6J2G - chains A and C of the 3 polymer chains in the assembly; structure by X-ray diffraction, 2.41 A resolution.

== Chain A ==
Molecule: Ptal-N*01:01
Organism: Pteropus alecto
UniProt: A0A125R585 (A0A125R585_PTEAL); residues 1-277 here correspond to UniProt positions 25-301 (UniProt number = residue number + 24)
Chain sequence (277 residues; each row starts with the number of its first residue):
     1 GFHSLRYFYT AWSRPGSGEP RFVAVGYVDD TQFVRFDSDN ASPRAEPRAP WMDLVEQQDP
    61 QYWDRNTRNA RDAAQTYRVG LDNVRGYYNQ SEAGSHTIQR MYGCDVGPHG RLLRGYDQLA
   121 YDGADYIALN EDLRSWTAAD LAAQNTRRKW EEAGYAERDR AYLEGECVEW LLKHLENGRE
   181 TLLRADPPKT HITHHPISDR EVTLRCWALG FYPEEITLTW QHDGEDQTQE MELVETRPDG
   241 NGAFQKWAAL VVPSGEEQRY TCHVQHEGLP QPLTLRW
Disulfides: Cys-104/Cys-167, Cys-206/Cys-262
What the authors report for this chain:
  - contacts within the chain: Asp-59/Arg-65 (hydrogen bond)

== Chain C ==
Molecule: Ebov-NP2
Chain sequence (11 residues; row label = number of the first residue in the row):
     1 DFQESADSFL L

== How chain A and chain C interact ==
Pairs across the interface (32; chain A residue first):
  Tyr-7(A) with Asp-1(C), hydrogen bond (side chain-backbone); Phe-2(C)
  Tyr-9(A) with Phe-2(C)
  Ala-24(A) with Phe-2(C), hydrophobic
  Tyr-62(A) with Asp-1(C)
  Arg-65(A) with Asp-1(C), salt bridge
  Asn-66(A) with Asp-1(C), hydrogen bond; Phe-2(C), hydrogen bond (side chain-backbone)
  Asn-69(A) with Phe-2(C), hydrogen bond (side chain-backbone); Gln-3(C); Glu-4(C); Ser-5(C)
  Asp-72(A) with Ser-5(C)
  Thr-76(A) with Ala-6(C); Phe-9(C)
  Val-79(A) with Leu-10(C), hydrophobic
  Asn-83(A) with Leu-10(C); Leu-11(C)
  Tyr-87(A) with Leu-11(C), hydrogen bond (side chain-backbone)
  Arg-100(A) with Gln-3(C)
  Tyr-102(A) with Phe-2(C); Gln-3(C), hydrogen bond (side chain-backbone)
  Thr-146(A) with Leu-11(C), hydrogen bond (side chain-backbone)
  Lys-149(A) with Leu-10(C); Leu-11(C), hydrogen bond (side chain-backbone)
  Ala-153(A) with Phe-9(C), hydrophobic
  Tyr-155(A) with Gln-3(C), hydrogen bond
  Arg-158(A) with Phe-9(C)
  Asp-159(A) with Gln-3(C)
  Tyr-162(A) with Asp-1(C), hydrogen bond (side chain-backbone); Gln-3(C)
  Trp-170(A) with Asp-1(C)
Interface residues without a listed pair, chain A (35 interface residues in all): Val-34, Phe-36, Ala-45, Ala-70, Ala-73, Tyr-77, Gly-80, Val-84, Ile-98, Leu-119, Tyr-126, Asn-145, Trp-150
Interface residues without a listed pair, chain C (11 interface residues in all): Asp-7, Ser-8
From the paper, about this interface:
  - specific contacts: Arg-65(A)/Asp-1(C) (hydrogen bond)

== Summary ==
The interface between chain A and chain C involves 35 residues on one side and 11 on the other; the contacts
include 10 hydrogen bonds and 1 salt bridge. Polar contacts include Arg-65(A)/Asp-1(C), Tyr-7(A)/Asp-1(C) and
Asn-66(A)/Asp-1(C). The paper describes a hydrogen bond between Arg-65(A) and Asp-1(C). From the paper:
contacts within the chain involving Asp-59(A) and Arg-65(A).
Chain A is Ptal-N*01:01 (Pteropus alecto) and chain C is Ebov-NP2; the structure, Crystal structure of bat
(Pteropus Alecto) MHC class I Ptal-N*01:01 in complex with Ebola virus-derived peptide ..., was determined by
X-ray diffraction together with 6J2D, 6J2E, 6J2F, 6J2H, 6J2I, 6J2J and 6K7T from the same study.
